PDB entry 5SV4 | X-ray diffraction, 2.70 A resolution | chain A

# Chain A
Name: Single Domain Antibody A3C8
From: Lama glama
Notes: antibody fragment or engineered binder
Sequence (139 residues; numbered -1 to 137; the number before each row is that of its first residue; numbers below 1 keep their minus sign (Met-1 is residue -1)):
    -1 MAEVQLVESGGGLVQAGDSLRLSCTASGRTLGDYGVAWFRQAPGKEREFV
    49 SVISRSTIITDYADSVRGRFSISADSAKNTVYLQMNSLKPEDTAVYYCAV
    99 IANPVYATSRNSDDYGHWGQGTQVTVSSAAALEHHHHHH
Not modelled in the structure: -1 to 0, 127-137
Disulfides: Cys22-Cys96

# In short
Chain A is Single Domain Antibody A3C8 (Lama glama); the structure, Anti-Ricin A-chain Single Domain Antibody
A3C8, was determined by X-ray diffraction together with 5SV3 from the same study.
